3HPJ - chains A and C of the 3 polymer chains in the assembly; structure by X-ray diffraction, 2.00 A resolution.

Chain A:
Name: HLA class I histocompatibility antigen, A-2 alpha chain
From: Homo sapiens
UniProt: P01892 (1A02_HUMAN); residues 1-275 here correspond to UniProt positions 25-299 (UniProt number = residue number + 24)
Chain sequence (275 residues; each row starts with the number of its first residue):
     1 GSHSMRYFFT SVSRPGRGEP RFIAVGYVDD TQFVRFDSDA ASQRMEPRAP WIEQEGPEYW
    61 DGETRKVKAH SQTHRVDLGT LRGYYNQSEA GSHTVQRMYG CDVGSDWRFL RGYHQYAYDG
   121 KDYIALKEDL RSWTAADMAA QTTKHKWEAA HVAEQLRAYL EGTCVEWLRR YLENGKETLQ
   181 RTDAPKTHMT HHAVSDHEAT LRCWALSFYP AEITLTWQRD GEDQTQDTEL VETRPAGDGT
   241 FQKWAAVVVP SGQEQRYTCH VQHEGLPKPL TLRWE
Disulfides: C101-C164, C203-C259

Chain C:
Name: WT126 peptide
UniProt: P19544 (WT1_HUMAN); residues 1-9 here correspond to UniProt positions 126-134 (UniProt number = residue number + 125)
Chain sequence (9 residues; each row starts with the number of its first residue):
     1 RMFPNAPYL
From the paper describing this entry:
  - mutagenesis - R1Y (Tm of 61 degC): increased stability with HLA class I histocompatibility antigen, A-2 alpha chain (chain A)

Chain A / chain C interface:
Contacting residue pairs - 45 pairs, chain A then chain C:
  M5(A) with R1(C)
  Y7(A) with R1(C), hydrogen bond (side chain-backbone); M2(C), hydrogen bond (side chain-backbone)
  M45(A) with M2(C), hydrophobic
  E58(A) with R1(C), salt bridge
  Y59(A) with R1(C)
  E63(A) with R1(C), salt bridge; M2(C), hydrogen bond (side chain-backbone)
  K66(A) with R1(C); M2(C), hydrogen bond (side chain-backbone); P4(C)
  V67(A) with M2(C)
  H70(A) with F3(C); P4(C); N5(C); A6(C)
  T73(A) with A6(C), hydrogen bond (side chain-backbone); Y8(C)
  V76(A) with Y8(C), hydrophobic
  D77(A) with Y8(C); L9(C), hydrogen bond (side chain-backbone)
  T80(A) with L9(C)
  L81(A) with L9(C), hydrophobic
  Y84(A) with L9(C), hydrogen bond (side chain-backbone)
  R97(A) with F3(C); N5(C), hydrogen bond (side chain-backbone); A6(C); P7(C)
  Y99(A) with M2(C); F3(C), hydrogen bond (side chain-backbone)
  Y116(A) with P7(C); L9(C), hydrophobic
  T143(A) with L9(C), hydrogen bond (side chain-backbone)
  K146(A) with L9(C), hydrogen bond (side chain-backbone)
  W147(A) with P7(C); Y8(C), hydrogen bond (side chain-backbone); L9(C), hydrophobic
  V152(A) with P7(C), hydrophobic
  Q155(A) with F3(C)
  L156(A) with F3(C), hydrophobic
  Y159(A) with R1(C), hydrogen bond (side chain-backbone); M2(C); F3(C), hydrogen bond (side chain-backbone)
  W167(A) with R1(C)
  Y171(A) with R1(C), hydrogen bond (side chain-backbone)
Other interface residues (no listed pair), chain A (31 interface residues in all): F9, H74, V95, Y123
Interface features reported in the paper:
  - residue pairs: E58(A)-R1(C) (salt bridge), K66(A)-R1(C)

Overview:
31 residues of chain A face 9 of chain C across their interface; the contacts include 15 hydrogen bonds and 2
salt bridges. Polar pairs include E58(A)-R1(C), E63(A)-R1(C) and Y7(A)-R1(C). The paper describes a salt
bridge between E58(A) and R1(C); a contact between K66(A) and R1(C). The paper reports that R1Y of chain C
increases stability with HLA class I histocompatibility antigen, A-2 alpha chain (chain A).
Chain A is HLA class I histocompatibility antigen, A-2 alpha chain (Homo sapiens) and chain C is WT126
peptide; the structure, Human Class I MHC HLA-A2 in complex with the WT-1 (126-134) peptide, was determined by
X-ray diffraction (same publication as 3MYJ).
